PDB entry 8EOP | electron microscopy, 3.70 A resolution | chain A

# Chain A
Molecule: Phospholipid-transporting ATPase ABCA7
Organism: Homo sapiens
Notes: EC 7.6.2.1
Reference sequence: Q8IZY2 (ABCA7_HUMAN); residues 1-2146 here = UniProt positions 1-2146
Chain sequence (2146 residues; row label = number of the first residue in the row):
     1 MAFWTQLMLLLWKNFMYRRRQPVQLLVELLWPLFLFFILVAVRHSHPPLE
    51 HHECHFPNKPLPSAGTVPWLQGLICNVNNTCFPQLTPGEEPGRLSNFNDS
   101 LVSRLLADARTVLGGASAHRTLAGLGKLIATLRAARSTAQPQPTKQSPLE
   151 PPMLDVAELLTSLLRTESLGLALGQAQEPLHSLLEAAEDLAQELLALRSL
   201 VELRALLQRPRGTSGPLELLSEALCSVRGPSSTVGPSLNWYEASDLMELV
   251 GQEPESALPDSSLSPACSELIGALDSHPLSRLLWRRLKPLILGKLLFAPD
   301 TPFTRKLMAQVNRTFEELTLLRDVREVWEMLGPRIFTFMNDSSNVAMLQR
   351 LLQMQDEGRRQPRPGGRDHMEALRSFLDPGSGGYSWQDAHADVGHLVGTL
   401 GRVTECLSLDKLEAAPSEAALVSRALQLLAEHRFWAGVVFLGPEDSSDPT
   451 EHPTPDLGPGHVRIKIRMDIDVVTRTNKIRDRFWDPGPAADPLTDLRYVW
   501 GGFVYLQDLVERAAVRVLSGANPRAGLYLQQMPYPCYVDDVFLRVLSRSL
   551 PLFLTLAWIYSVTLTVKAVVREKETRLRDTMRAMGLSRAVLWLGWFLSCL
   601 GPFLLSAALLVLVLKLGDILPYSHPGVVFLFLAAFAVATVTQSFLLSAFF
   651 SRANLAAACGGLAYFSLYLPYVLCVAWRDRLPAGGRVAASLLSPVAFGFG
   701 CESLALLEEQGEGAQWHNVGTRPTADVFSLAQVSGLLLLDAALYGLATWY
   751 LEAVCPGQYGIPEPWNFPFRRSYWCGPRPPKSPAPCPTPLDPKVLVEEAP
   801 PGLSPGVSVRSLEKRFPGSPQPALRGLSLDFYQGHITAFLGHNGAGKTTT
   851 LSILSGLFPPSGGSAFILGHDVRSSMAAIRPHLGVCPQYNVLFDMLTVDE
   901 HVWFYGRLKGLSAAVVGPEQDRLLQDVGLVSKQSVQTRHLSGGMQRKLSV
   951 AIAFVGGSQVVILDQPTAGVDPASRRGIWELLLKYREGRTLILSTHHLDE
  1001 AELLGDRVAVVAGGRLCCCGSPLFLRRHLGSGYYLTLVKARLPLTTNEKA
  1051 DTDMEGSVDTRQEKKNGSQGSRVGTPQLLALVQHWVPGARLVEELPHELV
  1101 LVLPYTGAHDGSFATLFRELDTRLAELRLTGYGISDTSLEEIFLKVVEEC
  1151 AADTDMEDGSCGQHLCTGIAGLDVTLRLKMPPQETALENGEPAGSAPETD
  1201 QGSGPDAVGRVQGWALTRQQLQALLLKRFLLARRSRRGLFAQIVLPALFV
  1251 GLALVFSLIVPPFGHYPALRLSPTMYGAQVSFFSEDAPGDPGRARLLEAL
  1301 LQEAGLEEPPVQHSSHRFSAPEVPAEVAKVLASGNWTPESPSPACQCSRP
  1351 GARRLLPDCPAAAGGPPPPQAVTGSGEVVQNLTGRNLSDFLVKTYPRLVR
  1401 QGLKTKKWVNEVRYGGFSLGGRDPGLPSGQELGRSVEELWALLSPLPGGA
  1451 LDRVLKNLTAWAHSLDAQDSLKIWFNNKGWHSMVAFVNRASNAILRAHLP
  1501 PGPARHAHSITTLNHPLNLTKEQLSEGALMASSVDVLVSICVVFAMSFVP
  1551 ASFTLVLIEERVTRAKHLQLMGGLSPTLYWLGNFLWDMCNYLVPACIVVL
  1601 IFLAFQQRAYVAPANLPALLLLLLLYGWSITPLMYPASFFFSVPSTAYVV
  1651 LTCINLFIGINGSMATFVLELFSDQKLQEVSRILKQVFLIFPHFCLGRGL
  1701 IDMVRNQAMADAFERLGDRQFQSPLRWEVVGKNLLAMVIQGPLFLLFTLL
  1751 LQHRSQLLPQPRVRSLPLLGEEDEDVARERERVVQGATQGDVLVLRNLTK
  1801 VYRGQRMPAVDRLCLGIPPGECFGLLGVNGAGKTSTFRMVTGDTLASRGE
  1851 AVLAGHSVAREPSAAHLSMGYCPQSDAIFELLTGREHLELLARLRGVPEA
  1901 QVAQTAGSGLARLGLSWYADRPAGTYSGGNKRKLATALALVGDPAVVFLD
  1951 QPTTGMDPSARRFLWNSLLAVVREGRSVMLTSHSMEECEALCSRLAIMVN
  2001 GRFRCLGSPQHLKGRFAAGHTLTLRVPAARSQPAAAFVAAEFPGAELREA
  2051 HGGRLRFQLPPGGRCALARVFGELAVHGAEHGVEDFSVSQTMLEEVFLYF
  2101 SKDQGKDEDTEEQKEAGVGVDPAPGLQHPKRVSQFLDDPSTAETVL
Unresolved in the structure: 1, 127-181, 228-263, 355-371, 445-453, 765-803, 1028-1138, 1152-1208, 1757-1772, 2017-2092, 2105-2146
Differences from the reference sequence: engineered mutation Gln-965 (Glu in Q8IZY2), Gln-1951 (Glu in Q8IZY2)
Disulfide bonds: Cys-54/Cys-81, Cys-75/Cys-225, Cys-267/Cys-406, Cys-1347/Cys-1359
Covalently attached groups: N-acetylglucosamine (NAG) linked to Asn-78, Asn-98, Asn-312, Asn-340, Asn-1381, Asn-1457, Asn-1518; glycan linked to Asn-1386
Ion coordination: Mg2+: Thr-1834, Gln-1874 (together with ATP)
Small-molecule neighbours:
  - ATP (adenosine-5'-triphosphate), molecule 1: Phe-816, Ser-819, Ala-823, Asn-843, Gly-844, Ala-845, Gly-846, Lys-847, Thr-848, Thr-849, Gln-888, His-996, Tyr-1918, Thr-1925, Tyr-1926, Ser-1927, Gly-1928, Gly-1929
  - ATP, molecule 2: Lys-932, Arg-938, His-939, Ser-941, Gly-942, Gly-943, Met-944, Tyr-1802, Gln-1805, Ala-1809, Val-1828, Asn-1829, Gly-1830, Ala-1831, Gly-1832, Lys-1833, Thr-1834, Ser-1835, Gln-1874, Gln-1951, His-1983
From the paper describing this entry:
  - conformationally variable residues (side-chain flip): Arg-678
  - mutagenesis - R475A/K478A/R482A: decreased catalytic activity on liposomes
  - mutagenesis - R475A/K478A/R482A: unchanged expression

# Overview
Chain A binds ATP. N-acetylglucosamine is covalently linked to Asn-78, Asn-98, Asn-312, Asn-340, Asn-1381 and
Asn-1457 and 1 more. Thr-1834 and Gln-1874 form the Mg2+ site. The paper reports that R475A/K478A/R482A reduce
catalytic activity on liposomes; conformational variability at Arg-678.
Chain A is Phospholipid-transporting ATPase ABCA7 (Homo sapiens); the structure, Cryo-EM Structure of Nanodisc
reconstituted human ABCA7 EQ mutant in ATP bound closed state, was determined by electron microscopy together
with 8EDW, 8EE6 and 8EEB from the same study.
